8Q3K - chains A and B of the 8 polymer chains in the assembly; structure by electron microscopy, 2.92 A resolution.

# Chain A
Molecule: DNA-directed RNA polymerase RPB1 homolog
Organism: African swine fever virus BA71V
Notes: EC 2.7.7.6
UniProt: P42486 (RPB1_ASFB7); residue numbers follow UniProt; this construct covers 1-1450
Sequence (1450 residues; each row starts with the number of its first residue):
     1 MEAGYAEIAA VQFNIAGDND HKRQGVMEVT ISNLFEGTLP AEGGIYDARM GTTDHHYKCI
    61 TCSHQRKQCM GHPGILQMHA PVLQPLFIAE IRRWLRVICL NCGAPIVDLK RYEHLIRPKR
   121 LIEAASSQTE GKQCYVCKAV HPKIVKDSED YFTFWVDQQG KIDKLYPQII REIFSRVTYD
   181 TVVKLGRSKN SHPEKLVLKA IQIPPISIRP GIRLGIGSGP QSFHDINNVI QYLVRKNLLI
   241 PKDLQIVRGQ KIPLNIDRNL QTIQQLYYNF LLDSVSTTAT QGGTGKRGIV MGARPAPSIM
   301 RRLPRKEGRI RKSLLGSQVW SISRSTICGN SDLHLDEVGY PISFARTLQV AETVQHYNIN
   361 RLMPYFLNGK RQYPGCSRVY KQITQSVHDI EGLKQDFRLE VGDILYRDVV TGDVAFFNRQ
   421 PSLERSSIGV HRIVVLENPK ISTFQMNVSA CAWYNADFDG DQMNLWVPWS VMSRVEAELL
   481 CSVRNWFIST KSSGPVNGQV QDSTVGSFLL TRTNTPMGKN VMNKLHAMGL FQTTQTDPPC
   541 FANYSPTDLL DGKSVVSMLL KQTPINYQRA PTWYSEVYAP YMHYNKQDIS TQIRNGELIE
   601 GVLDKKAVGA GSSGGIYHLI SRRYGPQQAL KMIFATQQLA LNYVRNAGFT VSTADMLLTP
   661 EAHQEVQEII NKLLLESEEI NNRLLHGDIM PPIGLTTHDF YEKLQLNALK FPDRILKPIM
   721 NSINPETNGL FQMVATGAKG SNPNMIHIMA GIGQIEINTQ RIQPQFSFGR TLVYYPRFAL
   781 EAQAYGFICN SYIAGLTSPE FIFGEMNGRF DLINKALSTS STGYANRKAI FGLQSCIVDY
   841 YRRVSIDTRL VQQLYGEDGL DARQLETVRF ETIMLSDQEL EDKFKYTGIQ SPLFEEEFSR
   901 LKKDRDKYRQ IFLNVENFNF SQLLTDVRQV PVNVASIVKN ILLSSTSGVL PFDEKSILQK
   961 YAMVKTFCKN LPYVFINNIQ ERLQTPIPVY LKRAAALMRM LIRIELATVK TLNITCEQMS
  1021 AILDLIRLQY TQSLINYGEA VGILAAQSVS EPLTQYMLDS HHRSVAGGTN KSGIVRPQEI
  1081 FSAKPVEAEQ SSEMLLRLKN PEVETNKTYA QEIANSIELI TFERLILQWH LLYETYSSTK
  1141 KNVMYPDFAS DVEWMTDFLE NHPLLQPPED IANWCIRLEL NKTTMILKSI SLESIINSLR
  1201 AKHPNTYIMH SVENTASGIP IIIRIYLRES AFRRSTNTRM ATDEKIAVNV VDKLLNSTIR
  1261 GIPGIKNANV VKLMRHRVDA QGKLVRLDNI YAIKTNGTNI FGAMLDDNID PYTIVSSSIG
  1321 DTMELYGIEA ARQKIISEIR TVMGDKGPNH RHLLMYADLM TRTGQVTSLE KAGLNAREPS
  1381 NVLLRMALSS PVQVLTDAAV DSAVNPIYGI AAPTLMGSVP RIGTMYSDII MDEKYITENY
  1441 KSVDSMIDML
Disordered / not traced: 217-220, 278-293, 1065-1069, 1446-1450
Metal / ion sites: Zn2+ site 1: C59, C62, C69, H72; Zn2+ site 2: C99, C102, C134, C137; Mg2+: D457, D459, D461
From the paper describing this entry:
  - Mg2+ coordination: D457, D459, D461
  - conformationally variable residues (domain motion): L254

# Chain B
Molecule: DNA-directed RNA polymerase RPB2 homolog
Organism: African swine fever virus BA71V
UniProt: P42487 (RPB2_ASFB7); residues 1-1242 here = UniProt positions 1-1242
Sequence (1243 residues; numbered 0 to 1242; the number before each row is that of its first residue; numbering starts at 0):
     0 GMEPLRPQIT YGPIETVDNE ELTEADMLSF ISAAVNSTGL IGYNIKSFDD LMDNGIPQIV
    60 KQMFNVDITY KDQRDHTEID KLRESVQIQF NFTDVNIERP QHRNYSQGNK INLLPNKARL
   120 CGLSYSGPVN LAAEVILTAH YSNGRQEVKR ASIPPFQVST FPIMRGSNRC HTHHLSKTAK
   180 KEIGEDPNEP GGYFIARGGE WVVDLLENIR FNTLHIHYHT MQQGNNEIIR GEFISQPGGA
   240 FENSSQIIIR YMTTGAITIE INSTKFSKLR IPWYLIFRMF GMTGDDSIIE QVVFDLESNS
   300 PVNTFMIEIL EKSIHVLDPI FQPVQHEPNR EKIIQFLSEK VSKFVSNPSA YKSDENAVQY
   360 LNERQLTILD KILLPHMGQT ADTRVRKLRF LGLLIHKILL VIMNVFPPTD RDSYRTKRVH
   420 GSGVSLAKAF KAIFNTSVIA PIINGFKELL KQTAFEELTQ RNIIEAFSAA LSKNTASDLN
   480 RSMEQSIISG NKTIMVRQRP IVNRVSTQSL ERKNLLNTIS ALRTVNTHNT TNASKQTERA
   540 DMMRRVHASY PGYICVAQSA DTGEKVGMSK QLAITANVCT AGEVLSLKQR LLSDPAIQQL
   600 ADVSNKDIVR KGLARVFING EWIGCCTNAF ELAQRYRMFR REGKIVHPHT TIYWDSMVDE
   660 VEFWLDVGRL TRPLLIVDNN IEKYNQACYK AAEARKKGDK DWEKHKIPFI QNTRFTSQMA
   720 KDILAGTLTL EDLVAQGICE FITPEEAENC LVAFSIIELR KHKHDVTRRF THVDVPQAIL
   780 GLAALVSPYA NCTQPARVTY ETNQGRQTGG WYCFSWPYRV DMNRFFQFYN EMPLVKTIAH
   840 NYVIPNGLNT IVAYMIYGGY NQEDSVIVSQ SFIDRGGFAG TFYREEKVEL ESDIESFGKP
   900 DPLITKNLKP GANYEKLVDG FVPVGTVVKK GDIIIGKVAK IRGEKDELNK YIDRSVMYGF
   960 DEPAVVDAVM RPHGPNDEIF GLMRLRYERN LNIGDKMSSR SGNKGIAALA LPTSDMPFTE
  1020 DGLQPDLIVN PHSHPSRMTN GQMIETTVGL ANALQGVVTD GTAFLPINVQ LLSERLAQEG
  1080 LRFNGCQKMF NGQTGEYFDA AIFIGPTYHQ RLQKFVLDDR YAVASYGPTD ALTGQPLDGK
  1140 RSHGGLRLGE MEHWVLTAQG AMQTIIEKSH DDSDGCISYI CRNCGEPAIY NASHPIYKCM
  1200 NCDVQADIGM VDSRRSSIVF QHEMRAANVN ITSVLSPRVF QPA
Disordered / not traced: 0-6, 62-92, 101-109, 130-159, 341-354, 443-473, 489-512, 802-819, 889-919, 937-953, 969-979
Construct notes: expression tag (0)
Metal / ion sites: Zn2+: C1180, C1183, C1198, C1201

# Interface between chain A and chain B
Contacting residue pairs - 381 pairs, chain A then chain B:
  M1(A) - Y1189(B)  hydrogen bond (backbone-side chain)
  M1(A) - Y1196(B)  hydrophobic
  E2(A) - Y1189(B)
  A3(A) - Y1178(B)  hydrophobic
  A3(A) - Y1189(B)
  A3(A) - I1207(B)
  A3(A) - M1209(B)
  G4(A) - I1207(B)
  G4(A) - G1208(B)
  G4(A) - M1209(B)  hydrogen bond (backbone-backbone)
  Y5(A) - M1209(B)
  Y5(A) - D1211(B)
  A6(A) - M1209(B)  hydrogen bond (backbone-backbone)
  A6(A) - V1210(B)
  A6(A) - L1234(B)  hydrophobic
  E7(A) - L1234(B)
  E7(A) - S1235(B)  hydrogen bond (backbone-backbone)
  I8(A) - S1232(B)
  I8(A) - V1233(B)
  A9(A) - V1233(B)  hydrogen bond (backbone-backbone)
  A9(A) - S1235(B)
  A10(A) - T1231(B)
  A10(A) - S1232(B)
  A10(A) - V1233(B)  hydrogen bond (backbone-backbone)
  V11(A) - I1230(B)  hydrophobic
  V11(A) - T1231(B)
  Q12(A) - N1229(B)
  Q12(A) - I1230(B)
  Q12(A) - T1231(B)  hydrogen bond (backbone-backbone)
  Q12(A) - V1233(B)
  F13(A) - N1229(B)
  F13(A) - I1230(B)  hydrophobic
  N14(A) - N1227(B)
  N14(A) - V1228(B)
  N14(A) - N1229(B)  hydrogen bond (backbone-backbone)
  I15(A) - N1227(B)
  A16(A) - N1227(B)  hydrogen bond (backbone-backbone)
  A16(A) - N1229(B)
  H21(A) - N1227(B)  hydrogen bond
  R23(A) - M1199(B)
  R23(A) - N1200(B)  hydrogen bond (side chain-backbone)
  Q24(A) - E1185(B)
  Q24(A) - M1199(B)
  Q24(A) - N1200(B)
  Q24(A) - N1229(B)
  G25(A) - M1199(B)
  V26(A) - M1199(B)
  T61(A) - I1188(B)
  T61(A) - I1195(B)
  C62(A) - I1188(B)  hydrophobic
  C62(A) - N1190(B)  hydrogen bond (backbone-side chain)
  C62(A) - I1195(B)  hydrophobic
  S63(A) - N1190(B)  hydrogen bond (backbone-side chain)
  S63(A) - H1193(B)
  S63(A) - I1195(B)
  H64(A) - Y1189(B)
  H64(A) - N1190(B)  hydrogen bond
  R66(A) - R1214(B)
  C69(A) - R1214(B)  hydrogen bond (backbone-side chain)
  M70(A) - C1175(B)  hydrophobic
  M70(A) - I1176(B)
  M70(A) - R1214(B)
  M70(A) - I1217(B)  hydrophobic
  M70(A) - H1221(B)  hydrogen bond (backbone-side chain)
  G71(A) - H1221(B)  hydrogen bond (backbone-side chain)
  Q84(A) - N1227(B)
  L86(A) - A1226(B)
  L86(A) - V1228(B)  hydrophobic
  L198(A) - N1227(B)
  Q202(A) - R1224(B)
  Q202(A) - A1225(B)
  P205(A) - H1221(B)
  S207(A) - R1214(B)  hydrogen bond
  I208(A) - V1218(B)
  I208(A) - H1221(B)
  I208(A) - E1222(B)
  P210(A) - A1130(B)  hydrophobic
  P210(A) - L1131(B)
  Y267(A) - N1227(B)  hydrogen bond
  L271(A) - A1225(B)
  L271(A) - A1226(B)  hydrophobic
  L271(A) - N1227(B)
  I299(A) - E1222(B)
  M300(A) - A1226(B)  hydrophobic
  R302(A) - E1222(B)  salt bridge
  L303(A) - F1219(B)  hydrophobic
  R309(A) - L1131(B)
  R309(A) - T1132(B)
  R309(A) - V1218(B)
  R309(A) - E1222(B)  salt bridge
  I310(A) - F1219(B)  hydrophobic
  R311(A) - R1146(B)  hydrogen bond (backbone-side chain)
  R311(A) - E1149(B)  salt bridge
  K312(A) - R1146(B)  hydrogen bond (backbone-side chain)
  S313(A) - T1132(B)
  S313(A) - Q1134(B)
  S313(A) - R1213(B)  hydrogen bond (backbone-side chain)
  S313(A) - S1215(B)
  L314(A) - R1213(B)  hydrogen bond (backbone-side chain)
  L314(A) - S1215(B)
  L314(A) - S1216(B)
  L314(A) - F1219(B)  hydrophobic
  L315(A) - R1146(B)  hydrogen bond (backbone-side chain)
  L315(A) - E1149(B)
  G316(A) - R1146(B)
  G316(A) - L1147(B)
  G316(A) - G1148(B)
  G316(A) - H1152(B)
  G316(A) - R1213(B)
  S317(A) - Q1134(B)
  S317(A) - R1146(B)
  S317(A) - L1147(B)  hydrogen bond (backbone-backbone)
  S317(A) - H1152(B)
  S317(A) - S1168(B)  hydrogen bond
  S317(A) - S1172(B)
  S317(A) - R1213(B)
  Q318(A) - Q1134(B)
  Q318(A) - P1135(B)
  Q318(A) - L1136(B)
  Q318(A) - D1137(B)  hydrogen bond
  Q318(A) - G1144(B)
  Q318(A) - L1145(B)  hydrogen bond (side chain-backbone)
  Q318(A) - R1146(B)  hydrogen bond (side chain-backbone)
  Q318(A) - D1171(B)
  Q318(A) - S1172(B)  hydrogen bond (backbone-side chain)
  V319(A) - P1135(B)
  V319(A) - G1144(B)
  V319(A) - L1145(B)  hydrogen bond (backbone-backbone)
  V319(A) - K1167(B)
  V319(A) - D1171(B)
  W320(A) - V1122(B)  hydrophobic
  W320(A) - S1124(B)
  W320(A) - Y1125(B)
  W320(A) - G1126(B)
  W320(A) - P1127(B)
  W320(A) - T1128(B)
  W320(A) - P1135(B)
  W320(A) - H1142(B)
  W320(A) - G1143(B)
  W320(A) - G1144(B)
  W320(A) - K1167(B)  hydrogen bond (backbone-side chain)
  W320(A) - D1171(B)  hydrogen bond (backbone-backbone)
  S321(A) - V1122(B)  hydrogen bond (backbone-backbone)
  S321(A) - S1124(B)  hydrogen bond (side chain-backbone)
  S321(A) - K1167(B)  hydrogen bond (backbone-side chain)
  S321(A) - D1171(B)  hydrogen bond
  I322(A) - A1121(B)
  I322(A) - V1122(B)  hydrogen bond (backbone-backbone)
  I322(A) - L1145(B)  hydrophobic
  S323(A) - Y1120(B)
  S323(A) - A1121(B)
  S323(A) - L1145(B)
  R324(A) - R1119(B)
  R324(A) - Y1120(B)  hydrogen bond (backbone-backbone)
  R324(A) - L1145(B)
  T326(A) - D1118(B)
  C328(A) - I1005(B)  hydrophobic
  C328(A) - A1006(B)
  C328(A) - A1007(B)  hydrophobic
  N330(A) - Y859(B)
  S331(A) - G857(B)  hydrogen bond (side chain-backbone)
  S331(A) - G858(B)  hydrogen bond (side chain-backbone)
  S331(A) - Y859(B)
  D332(A) - Y859(B)  hydrogen bond
  S343(A) - R1119(B)  hydrogen bond
  F344(A) - R1119(B)
  F344(A) - Y1120(B)
  F344(A) - A1121(B)  hydrophobic
  T347(A) - A1121(B)
  T347(A) - A1123(B)
  L348(A) - V1122(B)
  F416(A) - T1163(B)
  N418(A) - E1151(B)
  Q420(A) - R1146(B)
  Q420(A) - E1151(B)
  S422(A) - M1150(B)
  S422(A) - E1151(B)  hydrogen bond
  S422(A) - V1154(B)
  L423(A) - M1150(B)  hydrophobic
  E424(A) - V1154(B)
  R425(A) - V1154(B)
  R425(A) - A1157(B)  hydrogen bond (side chain-backbone)
  R425(A) - Q1158(B)  hydrogen bond (backbone-side chain)
  I428(A) - E1151(B)
  I428(A) - V1154(B)  hydrophobic
  I428(A) - Q1158(B)  hydrogen bond (backbone-side chain)
  I441(A) - I992(B)  hydrophobic
  S442(A) - V1115(B)
  S442(A) - L1116(B)
  S442(A) - R1119(B)  hydrogen bond
  T443(A) - I992(B)
  T443(A) - G993(B)
  T443(A) - V1115(B)
  V448(A) - Q861(B)
  V448(A) - E862(B)
  F458(A) - Q861(B)
  F458(A) - E862(B)  hydrogen bond (backbone-backbone)
  F458(A) - D863(B)
  F458(A) - S864(B)
  F458(A) - I1005(B)
  D459(A) - K995(B)
  D459(A) - I1005(B)
  G460(A) - I1005(B)
  Q462(A) - D1118(B)
  W466(A) - L1147(B)  hydrophobic
  W466(A) - K1167(B)
  P468(A) - E1166(B)
  W469(A) - E1166(B)  hydrogen bond (backbone-side chain)
  W469(A) - D1170(B)
  W469(A) - D1171(B)  hydrogen bond
  S470(A) - E1166(B)  hydrogen bond
  M472(A) - Q1162(B)
  S473(A) - T1163(B)
  S473(A) - E1166(B)  hydrogen bond
  E476(A) - G1159(B)
  E476(A) - A1160(B)
  E476(A) - M1161(B)  hydrogen bond (side chain-backbone)
  E476(A) - Q1162(B)  hydrogen bond (side chain-backbone)
  E476(A) - T1163(B)  hydrogen bond
  L480(A) - Q1158(B)
  L480(A) - G1159(B)
  C481(A) - Q1158(B)  hydrogen bond
  C481(A) - A1160(B)  hydrophobic
  W486(A) - Q1158(B)
  V500(A) - Q861(B)
  Q501(A) - Q861(B)
  Q501(A) - E862(B)  hydrogen bond (side chain-backbone)
  Q501(A) - N1029(B)
  Q501(A) - H1031(B)  hydrogen bond (backbone-side chain)
  D502(A) - I855(B)
  D502(A) - G858(B)
  D502(A) - N860(B)
  D502(A) - Q861(B)  hydrogen bond (backbone-side chain)
  D502(A) - N1029(B)  hydrogen bond
  D502(A) - H1031(B)  salt bridge
  V505(A) - H1031(B)
  H526(A) - E1095(B)  salt bridge
  L641(A) - G857(B)
  L641(A) - G858(B)
  V644(A) - I855(B)  hydrophobic
  R645(A) - G857(B)
  R645(A) - N1090(B)
  R645(A) - Q1092(B)  hydrogen bond
  R645(A) - F1097(B)
  N646(A) - E1095(B)  hydrogen bond
  N646(A) - Y1096(B)
  N646(A) - F1097(B)
  N646(A) - D1098(B)  hydrogen bond (backbone-backbone)
  G648(A) - F1097(B)
  G648(A) - A1099(B)
  F649(A) - Y853(B)
  F649(A) - M854(B)
  F649(A) - I855(B)  hydrogen bond (backbone-backbone)
  F649(A) - P1030(B)  hydrophobic
  T650(A) - Y853(B)  hydrogen bond (side chain-backbone)
  T650(A) - A1100(B)
  T650(A) - I1101(B)
  T650(A) - F1102(B)  hydrogen bond (side chain-backbone)
  V651(A) - P1030(B)  hydrophobic
  V651(A) - M1042(B)
  V651(A) - F1102(B)
  S652(A) - N1083(B)  hydrogen bond (side chain-backbone)
  S652(A) - C1085(B)
  T653(A) - T1046(B)
  T653(A) - V1068(B)
  A654(A) - N1083(B)
  M656(A) - H1033(B)  hydrogen bond
  M656(A) - N1039(B)
  L657(A) - V1068(B)  hydrophobic
  L657(A) - Q1069(B)
  L657(A) - S1072(B)
  L730(A) - H1033(B)
  M733(A) - P1030(B)
  M733(A) - H1031(B)
  M733(A) - P1034(B)
  A738(A) - H1031(B)
  K739(A) - H1031(B)  hydrogen bond (side chain-backbone)
  K739(A) - P1034(B)
  K739(A) - S1035(B)
  G740(A) - S1035(B)
  N744(A) - R796(B)  hydrogen bond
  N744(A) - M1037(B)
  I748(A) - M1037(B)  hydrophobic
  Q765(A) - H546(B)
  F766(A) - A547(B)
  F766(A) - A746(B)
  F766(A) - E747(B)
  S767(A) - E747(B)  hydrogen bond
  R770(A) - A746(B)  hydrogen bond (side chain-backbone)
  R770(A) - E747(B)  hydrogen bond (side chain-backbone)
  R770(A) - C749(B)  hydrogen bond (side chain-backbone)
  R770(A) - L750(B)
  T771(A) - A547(B)
  L772(A) - A547(B)
  L772(A) - P550(B)  hydrophobic
  V773(A) - C749(B)
  V773(A) - L750(B)
  V773(A) - V751(B)  hydrogen bond (backbone-backbone)
  Y774(A) - L750(B)
  Y774(A) - V751(B)
  Y774(A) - F753(B)  hydrophobic
  Y774(A) - D773(B)  hydrogen bond
  Y774(A) - I778(B)
  Y775(A) - L750(B)
  Y775(A) - R767(B)
  P776(A) - L750(B)
  P776(A) - R767(B)
  R777(A) - E747(B)
  E781(A) - R767(B)  salt bridge
  Y792(A) - C791(B)
  Y792(A) - Q793(B)  hydrogen bond
  Y792(A) - R796(B)
  Y792(A) - M1037(B)  hydrophobic
  Y792(A) - N1039(B)
  I793(A) - V1068(B)
  A794(A) - I1066(B)
  G795(A) - N790(B)
  L796(A) - N790(B)  hydrogen bond (backbone-side chain)
  L796(A) - F1063(B)
  S798(A) - I778(B)
  P799(A) - F753(B)
  F801(A) - I778(B)  hydrophobic
  F801(A) - L779(B)  hydrophobic
  F801(A) - T792(B)
  F801(A) - F1063(B)  hydrophobic
  I802(A) - P550(B)  hydrophobic
  I802(A) - I778(B)  hydrophobic
  E805(A) - V545(B)
  E805(A) - V555(B)
  E805(A) - A556(B)  hydrogen bond (side chain-backbone)
  E805(A) - P794(B)
  M806(A) - V545(B)
  G808(A) - A795(B)
  R809(A) - R543(B)
  R809(A) - R544(B)
  R809(A) - V545(B)
  R809(A) - V555(B)  hydrogen bond (side chain-backbone)
  R809(A) - A556(B)
  R809(A) - Q557(B)  hydrogen bond
  R809(A) - E800(B)
  F810(A) - R544(B)
  L812(A) - T798(B)
  L812(A) - E800(B)
  I813(A) - D540(B)
  I813(A) - M541(B)  hydrophobic
  I813(A) - R543(B)
  I813(A) - R544(B)
  K815(A) - T798(B)
  A816(A) - D540(B)
  L817(A) - D540(B)
  N826(A) - M1150(B)
  R827(A) - E1149(B)  salt bridge
  R827(A) - W1153(B)
  I830(A) - W1153(B)
  I1043(A) - W1153(B)
  I1043(A) - T1156(B)
  L1044(A) - A1157(B)  hydrophobic
  Q1047(A) - V1154(B)
  M1386(A) - F1219(B)  hydrophobic
  M1386(A) - M1223(B)  hydrophobic
  L1395(A) - M1223(B)  hydrophobic
  L1395(A) - V1228(B)  hydrophobic
  L1415(A) - S1216(B)  hydrogen bond (backbone-side chain)
  M1416(A) - S1212(B)
  M1416(A) - S1216(B)  hydrogen bond (backbone-side chain)
  M1416(A) - Q1220(B)  hydrogen bond
  G1417(A) - H1169(B)  hydrogen bond (backbone-side chain)
  G1417(A) - D1211(B)
  G1417(A) - S1212(B)
  G1417(A) - R1213(B)
  G1417(A) - S1216(B)  hydrogen bond (backbone-side chain)
  V1419(A) - M1161(B)  hydrophobic
  P1420(A) - M1161(B)
  I1422(A) - T1156(B)
  I1422(A) - M1161(B)
  G1423(A) - G1159(B)
  T1424(A) - G1159(B)  hydrogen bond (side chain-backbone)
  T1424(A) - M1161(B)
  T1424(A) - Q1162(B)
  M1425(A) - M1161(B)  hydrophobic
  M1425(A) - I1165(B)  hydrophobic
Interface residues without a listed pair, chain A (195 interface residues in all): D20, H72, P85, F87, P204, S325, G329, R378, S427, Q445, D457, N464, S503, M517, Q637, A647, H747, F768, T797, G804, F831, Q834, E1039, A1040, L1383, A1399, I1410, S1418
Interface residues without a listed pair, chain B (182 interface residues in all): T536, R538, S548, M656, R671, N748, A752, F769, P775, A789, Y799, I1043, F1082, G1138, L1155, I1164, I1179, R1181

# Overview
The interface between chain A and chain B involves 195 residues on one side and 182 on the other, with 88
hydrogen bonds and 7 salt bridges. Polar pairs include R302(A)-E1222(B), R309(A)-E1222(B) and
R311(A)-E1149(B). The paper reports Mg2+ coordination by D457(A), D459(A) and D461(A); conformational
variability at L254(A).
Chain A is DNA-directed RNA polymerase RPB1 homolog and chain B is DNA-directed RNA polymerase RPB2 homolog,
both from African swine fever virus BA71V; the structure, The open state of the ASFV apo-RNA polymerase, was
determined by electron microscopy together with 8Q3B from the same study.
